PDB entry 6VMZ | X-ray diffraction, 2.20 A resolution | chains C and D of the 6 polymer chains in the assembly

Chain C:
Protein: Hemagglutinin
Source organism: Influenza A virus (A/chicken/Vietnam/4/2003(H5N1))
Notes: fragment: N-terminal domain
Reference sequence: Q1KHJ8 (Q1KHJ8_9INFA); residues 11-331 here correspond to UniProt positions 17-337 (UniProt number = residue number + 6)
Sequence (334 residues; each row starts with the number of its first residue):
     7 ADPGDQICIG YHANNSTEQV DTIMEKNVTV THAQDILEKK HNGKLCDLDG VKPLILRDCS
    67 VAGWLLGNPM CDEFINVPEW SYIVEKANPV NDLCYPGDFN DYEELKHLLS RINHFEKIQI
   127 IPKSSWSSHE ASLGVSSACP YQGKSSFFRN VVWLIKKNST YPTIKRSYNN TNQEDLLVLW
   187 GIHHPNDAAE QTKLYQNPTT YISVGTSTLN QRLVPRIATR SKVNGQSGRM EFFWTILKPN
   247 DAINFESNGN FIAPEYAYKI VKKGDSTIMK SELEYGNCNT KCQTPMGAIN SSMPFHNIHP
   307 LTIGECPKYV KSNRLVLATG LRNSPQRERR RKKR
Disordered / not traced: 7-9, 332-340
Differences from the reference sequence: expression tag (7-10, 332-340)
Disulfide bonds: Cys52-Cys284, Cys65-Cys77, Cys100-Cys145, Cys288-Cys312
Covalently attached groups: N-acetylglucosamine (NAG) linked to Asn33, Asn164, Asn175
Small-molecule neighbours: R3P (2,6-dichloro-N-[1-(propan-2-yl)piperidin-4-yl]benzamide): His18, His38, Ala39, Gln40, Thr325
Reported in the primary citation:
  - binding site for R3P: His38, Gln40, Thr325
  - specificity-determining residues: His38

Chain D:
Protein: Hemagglutinin
Source organism: Influenza A virus (A/chicken/Vietnam/30/2003(H5N1))
Notes: fragment: C-terminal domain
Reference sequence: Q1KHK7 (Q1KHK7_9INFA); residues 1-175 here correspond to UniProt positions 347-521 (UniProt number = residue number + 346)
Sequence (181 residues; each row starts with the number of its first residue):
     1 GLFGAIAGFI EGGWQGMVDG WYGYHHSNEQ GSGYAADKES TQKAIDGVTN KVNSIIDKMN
    61 TQFEAVGREF NNLERRIENL NKKMEDGFLD VWTYNAELLV LMENERTLDF HDSNVKNLYD
   121 KVRLQLRDNA KELGNGCFEF YHKCDNECME SVRNGTYDYP QYSEEARLKR EEISGSRLVP
   181 R
Disordered / not traced: 175-181
Differences from the reference sequence: expression tag (176-181)
Disulfide bonds: Cys144-Cys148
Small-molecule neighbours: R3P (2,6-dichloro-N-[1-(propan-2-yl)piperidin-4-yl]benzamide): Val18, Gly20, Trp21, Ile45, Val48, Thr49, Val52
Reported in the primary citation:
  - binding site for R3P: Trp21, Ile45, Thr49
  - mutagenesis - Q42A, N53A: unchanged binding to R3P
  - mutagenesis - I45A, T49A, V52A: decreased binding to R3P

How chain C and chain D interact:
Pairs across the interface - 108 pairs, chain C then chain D:
  Asp11(C) - Ser27(D)
  Asp11(C) - Asn28(D)
  Asp11(C) - Glu29(D)
  Asp11(C) - Phe138(D)
  Asp11(C) - Glu139(D)
  Asp11(C) - Phe140(D)  hydrogen bond (backbone-backbone)
  Asp11(C) - Lys143(D)
  Asp11(C) - Cys144(D)  hydrogen bond (side chain-backbone)
  Gln12(C) - His25(D)
  Gln12(C) - His26(D)
  Gln12(C) - Ser27(D)  hydrogen bond (backbone-backbone)
  Gln12(C) - Leu133(D)
  Gln12(C) - Cys137(D)
  Gln12(C) - Phe138(D)
  Gln12(C) - Met149(D)
  Ile13(C) - Tyr24(D)  hydrophobic
  Ile13(C) - His25(D)
  Ile13(C) - His26(D)
  Ile13(C) - Cys137(D)
  Ile13(C) - Phe138(D)  hydrogen bond (backbone-backbone)
  Ile13(C) - Phe140(D)  hydrophobic
  Cys14(C) - Trp14(D)
  Cys14(C) - Gly23(D)
  Cys14(C) - Tyr24(D)
  Cys14(C) - His25(D)  hydrogen bond (backbone-backbone)
  Cys14(C) - Gly136(D)
  Cys14(C) - Cys137(D)  disulfide
  Ile15(C) - Ile10(D)
  Ile15(C) - Trp14(D)
  Ile15(C) - Gly23(D)
  Ile15(C) - Tyr24(D)  hydrophobic
  Ile15(C) - Tyr119(D)  hydrophobic
  Ile15(C) - Val122(D)  hydrophobic
  Ile15(C) - Gly136(D)  hydrogen bond (backbone-backbone)
  Gly16(C) - Trp14(D)
  Gly16(C) - Tyr22(D)
  Gly16(C) - Gly23(D)  hydrogen bond (backbone-backbone)
  Tyr17(C) - Ile6(D)  hydrophobic
  Tyr17(C) - Ala7(D)  hydrogen bond (side chain-backbone)
  Tyr17(C) - Ile10(D)
  Tyr17(C) - Gly12(D)  hydrogen bond (side chain-backbone)
  Tyr17(C) - Gly13(D)
  Tyr17(C) - Trp14(D)  hydrogen bond (backbone-backbone)
  Tyr17(C) - Met17(D)
  Tyr17(C) - Trp21(D)
  His18(C) - Met17(D)  hydrogen bond (side chain-backbone)
  His18(C) - Val18(D)
  His18(C) - Gly20(D)  hydrogen bond (side chain-backbone)
  His18(C) - Trp21(D)  hydrogen bond (backbone-backbone)
  Ala19(C) - Gly13(D)
  Ala19(C) - Trp14(D)
  Ala19(C) - Gln15(D)
  Asn20(C) - Gln15(D)
  Asn21(C) - Gln15(D)
  Val26(C) - Asn104(D)
  Asp27(C) - Leu101(D)
  Asp27(C) - Asn104(D)  hydrogen bond (backbone-side chain)
  Thr28(C) - Leu101(D)
  Thr28(C) - Glu105(D)
  Ile29(C) - Leu101(D)  hydrophobic
  Ile29(C) - Glu105(D)
  Met30(C) - Glu105(D)
  Val36(C) - Leu108(D)  hydrophobic
  His38(C) - Trp21(D)  hydrogen bond
  Gln40(C) - Val52(D)
  Glu109(C) - Glu69(D)
  Glu109(C) - Phe70(D)
  Glu109(C) - Asn71(D)
  Lys112(C) - Glu69(D)  salt bridge
  Lys276(C) - Glu69(D)
  Pro300(C) - Ile56(D)  hydrophobic
  Phe301(C) - Met59(D)  hydrophobic
  Phe301(C) - Gln62(D)
  Pro306(C) - Ala65(D)
  Pro306(C) - Leu89(D)  hydrophobic
  Leu307(C) - Ala65(D)  hydrophobic
  Lys314(C) - Met59(D)
  Lys314(C) - Asn60(D)
  Lys314(C) - Gln62(D)  hydrogen bond (side chain-backbone)
  Lys314(C) - Glu64(D)  salt bridge
  Tyr315(C) - Gln62(D)
  Tyr315(C) - Leu89(D)  hydrophobic
  Val316(C) - Gln62(D)
  Val316(C) - Thr93(D)
  Lys317(C) - Asp90(D)  salt bridge
  Lys317(C) - Thr93(D)  hydrogen bond (backbone-side chain)
  Ser318(C) - Thr93(D)
  Ser318(C) - Glu97(D)  hydrogen bond
  Val322(C) - Val100(D)
  Val322(C) - Asn104(D)  hydrogen bond (backbone-side chain)
  Leu323(C) - Ile55(D)  hydrophobic
  Leu323(C) - Val100(D)  hydrophobic
  Leu323(C) - Asn104(D)
  Ala324(C) - Asn104(D)  hydrogen bond (backbone-side chain)
  Ala324(C) - Thr107(D)
  Thr325(C) - Trp21(D)
  Thr325(C) - Val48(D)
  Thr325(C) - Thr107(D)
  Thr325(C) - His111(D)  hydrogen bond (backbone-side chain)
  Gly326(C) - Trp21(D)
  Gly326(C) - Leu108(D)
  Gly326(C) - His111(D)  hydrogen bond (backbone-side chain)
  Leu327(C) - Ile6(D)  hydrophobic
  Leu327(C) - Trp21(D)
  Leu327(C) - His111(D)
  Arg328(C) - Leu108(D)
  Ser330(C) - Gly12(D)
  Ser330(C) - Gly13(D)  hydrogen bond (side chain-backbone)
Interface residues without a listed pair, chain C (45 interface residues in all): Gly10, Lys32, Val34, Thr37, Ile42, Leu321
Interface residues without a listed pair, chain D (64 interface residues in all): Glu11, Val66, Gly67, Glu85, Trp92, Ala96, Leu98, Val115, Leu118, Leu126, His142
Inter-chain disulfides: Cys14(C)-Cys137(D)

Summary:
45 residues of chain C and 64 residues of chain D are in contact, with 1 disulfide bond, 23 hydrogen bonds and
3 salt bridges. Polar contacts include Lys112(C)-Glu69(D), Lys314(C)-Glu64(D) and Lys317(C)-Asp90(D). The
paper reports a binding site for R3P at His38(C), Gln40(C) and Trp21(D) among others; I45A, T49A and V52A of
chain D reduce binding to R3P; 5 substitutions were tested in all.
Here chain C is Hemagglutinin (Influenza A virus (A/chicken/Vietnam/4/2003(H5N1))) and chain D is
Hemagglutinin (Influenza A virus (A/chicken/Vietnam/30/2003(H5N1))). Entry 6VMZ (Crystal Structure of a H5N1
influenza virus hemagglutinin with CBS1117) was determined by X-ray diffraction.
